8FXP - chains h and k of the 64 polymer chains in the assembly; structure by electron microscopy, 4.04 A resolution (low resolution: residue-level contacts below are approximate; hydrogen-bond / salt-bridge calls are withheld).

[Chain h (and k)]
Molecule: Major capsid protein, gp9
Organism: Agrobacterium phage Milano
Notes: chain k of this document is another copy of the same molecule, construct and numbering; everything in this record applies to it too
UniProtKB: A0A482MFS6 (A0A482MFS6_9CAUD); numbering as in UniProt (aligned over 1-465)
Sequence (465 residues; row label = number of the first residue in the row):
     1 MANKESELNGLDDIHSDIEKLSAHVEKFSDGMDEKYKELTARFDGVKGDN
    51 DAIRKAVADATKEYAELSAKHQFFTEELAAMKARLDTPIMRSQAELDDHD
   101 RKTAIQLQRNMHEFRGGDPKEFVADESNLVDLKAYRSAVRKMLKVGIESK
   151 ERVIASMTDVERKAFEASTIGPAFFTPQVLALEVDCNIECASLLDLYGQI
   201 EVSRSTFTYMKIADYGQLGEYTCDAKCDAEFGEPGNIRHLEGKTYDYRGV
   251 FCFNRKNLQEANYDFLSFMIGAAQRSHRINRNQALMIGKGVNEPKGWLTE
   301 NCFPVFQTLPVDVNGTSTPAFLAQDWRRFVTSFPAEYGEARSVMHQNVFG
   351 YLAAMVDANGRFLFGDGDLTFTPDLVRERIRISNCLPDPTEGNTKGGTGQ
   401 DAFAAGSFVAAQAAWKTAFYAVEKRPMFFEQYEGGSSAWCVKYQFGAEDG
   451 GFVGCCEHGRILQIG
Unresolved in the structure: 1-173, 465 (chain k: 1-176, 465)
Disulfides: Cys190-Cys385, Cys302-Cys456

[Chain h / chain k interface]
Contacting residue pairs - 106 pairs, chain h then chain k:
  Val202(h) - Gln178(k)
  Val202(h) - Leu180(k)
  Ser203(h) - Gln178(k)
  Arg204(h) - Pro177(k)
  Arg204(h) - Gln178(k)
  Thr206(h) - Pro177(k)
  Thr206(h) - Gln178(k)
  Phe207(h) - Gln178(k)
  Phe207(h) - Leu180(k)
  Thr208(h) - Gln178(k)
  Thr208(h) - Val179(k)
  Thr208(h) - Leu180(k)
  Tyr209(h) - Leu180(k)
  Tyr209(h) - Leu182(k)
  Met210(h) - Leu182(k)
  Met210(h) - Glu183(k)
  Met210(h) - Val184(k)
  Lys211(h) - Val184(k)
  Ile212(h) - Val184(k)
  Ile212(h) - Asp185(k)
  Ala213(h) - Asp185(k)
  Ala213(h) - Asn187(k)
  Asp214(h) - Asn187(k)
  Tyr215(h) - Asp185(k)
  Tyr215(h) - Asn187(k)
  Tyr215(h) - Phe268(k)
  Tyr215(h) - Ala272(k)
  Tyr215(h) - Arg275(k)
  Gln217(h) - Tyr247(k)
  Gln217(h) - Ser276(k)
  Gln217(h) - Asn280(k)
  Leu218(h) - Ala272(k)
  Leu218(h) - Ala273(k)
  Leu218(h) - Ser276(k)
  Leu218(h) - Phe445(k)
  Gly219(h) - Tyr247(k)
  Gly219(h) - Arg248(k)
  Gly219(h) - Ser276(k)
  Glu220(h) - Tyr247(k)
  Glu220(h) - Arg248(k)
  Tyr221(h) - Tyr245(k)
  Tyr221(h) - Asp246(k)
  Tyr221(h) - Tyr247(k)
  Tyr221(h) - Asn292(k)
  Tyr221(h) - Glu293(k)
  Tyr221(h) - Pro294(k)
  Thr222(h) - Asp246(k)
  Cys223(h) - Asp246(k)
  Asp224(h) - Asp246(k)
  Lys226(h) - Arg248(k)
  Cys227(h) - Arg248(k)
  Asp228(h) - Arg248(k)
  Asp228(h) - Gln444(k)
  Ala229(h) - Arg248(k)
  Ala229(h) - Gly249(k)
  Ala229(h) - Val250(k)
  Ala229(h) - Gln444(k)
  Glu230(h) - Gly249(k)
  Glu230(h) - Val250(k)
  Phe231(h) - Val250(k)
  Ile237(h) - Tyr263(k)
  His239(h) - Asn262(k)
  Ala323(h) - Phe362(k)
  Gln324(h) - Ala354(k)
  Gln324(h) - Val356(k)
  Gln324(h) - Phe362(k)
  Trp326(h) - Leu369(k)
  Arg327(h) - Ala353(k)
  Arg327(h) - Phe362(k)
  Arg327(h) - Phe364(k)
  Arg327(h) - Gly365(k)
  Arg327(h) - Asp368(k)
  Arg327(h) - Leu369(k)
  Arg327(h) - Thr370(k)
  Arg327(h) - Phe371(k)
  Arg328(h) - Asn347(k)
  Arg328(h) - Gly350(k)
  Arg328(h) - Tyr351(k)
  Arg328(h) - Asn393(k)
  Thr331(h) - Thr370(k)
  Ser332(h) - Gln346(k)
  Ser332(h) - Asn393(k)
  Phe333(h) - Gln346(k)
  Pro334(h) - Gln346(k)
  Ala335(h) - Gln346(k)
  Glu336(h) - Ile188(k)
  Glu336(h) - Glu189(k)
  Glu336(h) - Cys190(k)
  Glu336(h) - Ala191(k)
  Glu336(h) - Asn384(k)
  Tyr337(h) - Ile188(k)
  Asp357(h) - Asn359(k)
  Asp357(h) - Arg361(k)
  Ala358(h) - Asn359(k)
  Asn359(h) - Asn359(k)
  Arg361(h) - Arg361(k)
  Phe362(h) - Arg361(k)
  Leu363(h) - Gly367(k)
  Phe364(h) - Gly367(k)
  Phe364(h) - Asp368(k)
  Phe364(h) - Leu369(k)
  Asp366(h) - Arg361(k)
  Glu378(h) - Leu369(k)
  Cys455(h) - Cys186(k)  disulfide
  Glu457(h) - Cys186(k)
  His458(h) - Cys186(k)
Interface residues without a listed pair, chain h (62 interface residues in all): Ile200, Ser205, Gly216, Gly232, Pro234, Gly235, Phe371, Tyr420, Gly454
Interface residues without a listed pair, chain k (61 interface residues in all): Phe251, Cys252, Phe265, Met269, Met355, Gly360, Thr390, Lys442, Glu448
Disulfides between the chains: Cys455(h)-Cys186(k)

[Summary]
Chain h and chain k form an interface of 62 and 61 residues respectively; the contacts include 1 disulfide
bond.
Chain h and chain k are both Major capsid protein, gp9 (Agrobacterium phage Milano); the structure, Structure
of capsid of Agrobacterium phage Milano, was determined by electron microscopy together with 8FWE, 8FWG, 8FWM
and 8FXR from the same study.
